PDB entry 8YH9 | electron microscopy, 3.35 A resolution | chains C and D of the 10 polymer chains in the assembly

Chain C:
Molecule: 60-nt crRNA
Organism: Selenomonas sp
Sequence (60 nucleotides; numbered 1 to 60; the number before each row is that of its first residue):
     1 UUUAGAAGGA GAAGUCAUUU AAUAAGGCCA CUGUUAAAAA GUGUACCGCC GGAUAGGCGG

Chain D:
Name: Cas7f
Organism: Selenomonas sp
Sequence (335 residues; numbered 1 to 335; the number before each row is that of its first residue):
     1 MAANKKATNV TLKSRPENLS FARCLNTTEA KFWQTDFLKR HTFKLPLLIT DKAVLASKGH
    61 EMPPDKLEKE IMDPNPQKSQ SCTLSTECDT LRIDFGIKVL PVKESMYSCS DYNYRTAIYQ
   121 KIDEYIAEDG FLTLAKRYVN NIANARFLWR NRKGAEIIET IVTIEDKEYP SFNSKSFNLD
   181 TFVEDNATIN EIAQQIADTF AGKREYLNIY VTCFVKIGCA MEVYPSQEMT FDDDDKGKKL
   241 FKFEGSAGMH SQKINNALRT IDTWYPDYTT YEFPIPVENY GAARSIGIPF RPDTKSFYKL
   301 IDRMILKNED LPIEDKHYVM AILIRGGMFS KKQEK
Not modelled in the structure: 1-17, 54-78

How chain C and chain D interact:
Residue-residue contacts - 37 pairs, chain C then chain D:
  U34(C) with Tyr107(D), hydrogen bond to the sugar
  U35(C) with Ser20(D), hydrogen bond to the base; Phe21(D), hydrogen bond to the sugar; Ala22(D), phosphate contact; Arg23(D), phosphate contact; Gly327(D), hydrogen bond to the sugar; Met328(D), base contact
  A36(C) with Arg23(D), salt bridge to the phosphate; Arg325(D), sugar contact; Gly326(D), sugar contact; Gly327(D), sugar contact
  A37(C) with Arg23(D), phosphate contact; Gln252(D), sugar contact; Asn255(D), hydrogen bond to the phosphate; Asn256(D), sugar contact; Arg259(D), sugar contact
  A38(C) with Gln252(D), sugar contact; Lys253(D), hydrogen bond to the sugar; Asn256(D), hydrogen bond to the phosphate; Glu278(D), phosphate contact; Arg284(D), salt bridge to the phosphate; Ser285(D), base contact
  A39(C) with Ser226(D), hydrogen bond to the phosphate; Gln227(D), hydrogen bond to the sugar; Met229(D), base contact; Thr230(D), base contact; Gln252(D), phosphate contact; Lys253(D), salt bridge to the phosphate
  A40(C) with Arg150(D), salt bridge to the phosphate; Tyr224(D), sugar contact; Ser226(D), hydrogen bond to the phosphate; Gln227(D), hydrogen bond to the phosphate; Lys253(D), salt bridge to the phosphate
  G41(C) with Tyr224(D), hydrogen bond to the phosphate
  G43(C) with Ser79(D), sugar contact; Gly237(D), base contact; Lys238(D), base contact
Other interface residues (no listed pair), chain C (10 interface residues in all): U44
Other interface residues (no listed pair), chain D (31 interface residues in all): Trp149, Pro225, Lys236, His250, Ala283

In short:
The interface between chain C and chain D involves 10 residues on one side and 31 on the other, with 12
hydrogen bonds and 5 salt bridges. Among the polar pairs are U35(C)-Ser20(D), U34(C)-Tyr107(D) and
U35(C)-Phe21(D).
Here chain C is a 60-nt crRNA and chain D is Cas7f, both from Selenomonas sp. Entry 8YH9 (Type I-FHNH Cascade
complex) was determined by electron microscopy (same publication as 8YDB, 8YEO and 8YHA).
